6U23 - chains A and P of the 16 polymer chains in the assembly; structure by electron microscopy, 3.49 A resolution.

[Chain A (and P)]
Molecule: Macrophage-expressed gene 1 protein
From: Homo sapiens
Notes: chain P of this document is another copy of the same molecule, construct and numbering; everything in this record applies to it too
Reference sequence: Q2M385 (MPEG1_HUMAN); residues 1-636 here correspond to UniProt positions 18-653 (UniProt number = residue number + 17)
Sequence (642 residues; row label = number of the first residue in the row):
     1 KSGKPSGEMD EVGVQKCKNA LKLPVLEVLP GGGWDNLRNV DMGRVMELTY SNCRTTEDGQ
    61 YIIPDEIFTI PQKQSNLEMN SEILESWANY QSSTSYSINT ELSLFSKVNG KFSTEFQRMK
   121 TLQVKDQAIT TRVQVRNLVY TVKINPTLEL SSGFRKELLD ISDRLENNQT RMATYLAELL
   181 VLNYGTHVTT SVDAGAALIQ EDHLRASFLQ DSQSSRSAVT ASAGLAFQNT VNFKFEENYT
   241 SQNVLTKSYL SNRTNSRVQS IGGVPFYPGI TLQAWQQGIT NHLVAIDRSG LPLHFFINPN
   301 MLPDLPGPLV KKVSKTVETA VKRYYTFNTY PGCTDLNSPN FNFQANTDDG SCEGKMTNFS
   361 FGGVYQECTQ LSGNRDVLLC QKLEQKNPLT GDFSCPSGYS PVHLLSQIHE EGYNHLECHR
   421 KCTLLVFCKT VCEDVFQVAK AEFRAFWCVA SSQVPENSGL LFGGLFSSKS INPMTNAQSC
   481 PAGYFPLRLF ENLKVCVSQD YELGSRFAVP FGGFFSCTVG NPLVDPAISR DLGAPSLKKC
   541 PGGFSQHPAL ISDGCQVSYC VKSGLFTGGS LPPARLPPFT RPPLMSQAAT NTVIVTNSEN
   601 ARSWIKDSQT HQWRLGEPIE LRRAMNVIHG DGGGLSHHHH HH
Unresolved in the structure: 1-10, 390-398, 420-429, 450-457, 527-535, 630-642
Differences from the reference sequence: expression tag (637-642)
Cystine bridges: C17-C53, C333-C352, C368-C380, C418-C432, C480-C496, C517-C555, C540-C560
Glycans and other covalent adducts: N-acetylglucosamine (NAG) linked to N168, N252

[Chain A / chain P interface]
Residue-residue contacts (100):
  Q15(A) - L21(P)
  K18(A) - T55(P)
  K18(A) - G59(P)
  V25(A) - E57(P)
  E27(A) - E57(P)
  E27(A) - D58(P)
  E27(A) - P71(P)
  E27(A) - K73(P)  salt bridge
  D41(A) - I70(P)
  D41(A) - K143(P)  hydrogen bond (backbone-side chain)
  M42(A) - K143(P)
  G43(A) - F68(P)
  E157(A) - P146(P)
  L179(A) - F295(P)  hydrophobic
  N183(A) - P146(P)
  Y184(A) - P146(P)
  F235(A) - L225(P)  hydrophobic
  F235(A) - Q228(P)
  F235(A) - N229(P)
  E236(A) - F233(P)
  R253(A) - S217(P)  hydrogen bond (backbone-side chain)
  T254(A) - S217(P)
  N255(A) - E78(P)  hydrogen bond
  N255(A) - N80(P)  hydrogen bond
  S256(A) - E78(P)
  S256(A) - M79(P)  hydrogen bond (backbone-backbone)
  S256(A) - N80(P)  hydrogen bond (backbone-side chain)
  R257(A) - L77(P)
  R257(A) - E78(P)
  V258(A) - S75(P)
  V258(A) - N76(P)
  V258(A) - L77(P)  hydrogen bond (backbone-backbone)
  V258(A) - M79(P)  hydrophobic
  Q259(A) - Q74(P)  hydrogen bond
  Q259(A) - S75(P)
  Q259(A) - N76(P)
  S260(A) - Q74(P)
  S260(A) - S75(P)  hydrogen bond (backbone-backbone)
  I261(A) - Q72(P)
  I261(A) - K73(P)
  I261(A) - Q74(P)
  P265(A) - Q276(P)
  F266(A) - L77(P)  hydrophobic
  F266(A) - Q276(P)  hydrogen bond (backbone-side chain)
  Y267(A) - Q273(P)
  Y267(A) - Q276(P)
  P268(A) - L272(P)
  H282(A) - K73(P)  hydrogen bond
  V284(A) - P71(P)
  V284(A) - Q72(P)
  V284(A) - K73(P)
  N414(A) - K312(P)
  L416(A) - N168(P)
  L416(A) - T590(P)
  L416(A) - T592(P)
  H419(A) - I628(P)  hydrogen bond (side chain-backbone)
  T430(A) - N591(P)  hydrogen bond (backbone-backbone)
  V431(A) - N591(P)
  C432(A) - T590(P)
  C432(A) - N591(P)  hydrogen bond (backbone-backbone)
  C432(A) - T592(P)
  C432(A) - V593(P)  hydrogen bond (backbone-backbone)
  E433(A) - I594(P)
  D434(A) - I594(P)
  D434(A) - V595(P)
  D434(A) - T596(P)
  V435(A) - T596(P)
  F436(A) - P308(P)  hydrophobic
  F436(A) - T596(P)
  F436(A) - S598(P)
  V438(A) - E599(P)
  S468(A) - S103(P)
  S468(A) - L104(P)  hydrogen bond (backbone-backbone)
  K469(A) - L102(P)
  K469(A) - S103(P)
  I471(A) - K107(P)
  T475(A) - D348(P)
  N476(A) - A88(P)
  N476(A) - K107(P)
  A477(A) - T347(P)
  A477(A) - D348(P)
  Q478(A) - L104(P)  hydrogen bond (side chain-backbone)
  S479(A) - D348(P)
  S479(A) - D349(P)
  C480(A) - D349(P)
  A482(A) - G350(P)
  Y484(A) - K539(P)
  P486(A) - L537(P)
  R506(A) - E353(P)  salt bridge
  F507(A) - E353(P)
  P573(A) - T100(P)
  R575(A) - L102(P)
  P583(A) - K311(P)  hydrogen bond (backbone-side chain)
  L584(A) - K311(P)
  M585(A) - K311(P)
  M585(A) - N600(P)
  S586(A) - E599(P)
  Q587(A) - N600(P)
  A588(A) - E599(P)
  A588(A) - N600(P)
Interface residues without a listed pair, chain A (76 interface residues in all): K156, Y175, R205, K234, G262, N281, C418, Q437, S467, S470, P481, F485, S570, A574, A589
Interface residues without a listed pair, chain P (62 interface residues in all): Y96, N137, T147, S214, N597, H629

[Overview]
The interface between chain A and chain P involves 76 residues on one side and 62 on the other; the contacts
include 18 hydrogen bonds and 2 salt bridges. Polar pairs include E27(A)-K73(P), R506(A)-E353(P) and
D41(A)-K143(P). Covalently linked N-acetylglucosamine: at N168(A) and N252(A).
Both chains are Macrophage-expressed gene 1 protein (Homo sapiens). Entry 6U23 (EM structure of MPEG-1(w.t.)
soluble pre-pore) was determined by electron microscopy (same publication as 6U2J, 6U2K, 6U2L and 6U2W).
